8ZC2 - chains B and N of the 18 polymer chains in the assembly; structure by electron microscopy, 7.82 A resolution (low resolution: residue-level contacts below are approximate; hydrogen-bond / salt-bridge calls are withheld).

[Chain B]
Protein: Spike glycoprotein
From: Severe acute respiratory syndrome coronavirus 2
UniProt: P0DTC2 (SPIKE_SARS2); aligned to UniProt positions 14-1204 over residues 17-1211 (the alignment contains insertions or deletions, so no single offset holds)
Amino-acid sequence (1240 residues; each row starts with the number of its first residue; note: 4 numbers in that range are skipped by the numbering (no residue carries them; nothing is unmodelled there)):
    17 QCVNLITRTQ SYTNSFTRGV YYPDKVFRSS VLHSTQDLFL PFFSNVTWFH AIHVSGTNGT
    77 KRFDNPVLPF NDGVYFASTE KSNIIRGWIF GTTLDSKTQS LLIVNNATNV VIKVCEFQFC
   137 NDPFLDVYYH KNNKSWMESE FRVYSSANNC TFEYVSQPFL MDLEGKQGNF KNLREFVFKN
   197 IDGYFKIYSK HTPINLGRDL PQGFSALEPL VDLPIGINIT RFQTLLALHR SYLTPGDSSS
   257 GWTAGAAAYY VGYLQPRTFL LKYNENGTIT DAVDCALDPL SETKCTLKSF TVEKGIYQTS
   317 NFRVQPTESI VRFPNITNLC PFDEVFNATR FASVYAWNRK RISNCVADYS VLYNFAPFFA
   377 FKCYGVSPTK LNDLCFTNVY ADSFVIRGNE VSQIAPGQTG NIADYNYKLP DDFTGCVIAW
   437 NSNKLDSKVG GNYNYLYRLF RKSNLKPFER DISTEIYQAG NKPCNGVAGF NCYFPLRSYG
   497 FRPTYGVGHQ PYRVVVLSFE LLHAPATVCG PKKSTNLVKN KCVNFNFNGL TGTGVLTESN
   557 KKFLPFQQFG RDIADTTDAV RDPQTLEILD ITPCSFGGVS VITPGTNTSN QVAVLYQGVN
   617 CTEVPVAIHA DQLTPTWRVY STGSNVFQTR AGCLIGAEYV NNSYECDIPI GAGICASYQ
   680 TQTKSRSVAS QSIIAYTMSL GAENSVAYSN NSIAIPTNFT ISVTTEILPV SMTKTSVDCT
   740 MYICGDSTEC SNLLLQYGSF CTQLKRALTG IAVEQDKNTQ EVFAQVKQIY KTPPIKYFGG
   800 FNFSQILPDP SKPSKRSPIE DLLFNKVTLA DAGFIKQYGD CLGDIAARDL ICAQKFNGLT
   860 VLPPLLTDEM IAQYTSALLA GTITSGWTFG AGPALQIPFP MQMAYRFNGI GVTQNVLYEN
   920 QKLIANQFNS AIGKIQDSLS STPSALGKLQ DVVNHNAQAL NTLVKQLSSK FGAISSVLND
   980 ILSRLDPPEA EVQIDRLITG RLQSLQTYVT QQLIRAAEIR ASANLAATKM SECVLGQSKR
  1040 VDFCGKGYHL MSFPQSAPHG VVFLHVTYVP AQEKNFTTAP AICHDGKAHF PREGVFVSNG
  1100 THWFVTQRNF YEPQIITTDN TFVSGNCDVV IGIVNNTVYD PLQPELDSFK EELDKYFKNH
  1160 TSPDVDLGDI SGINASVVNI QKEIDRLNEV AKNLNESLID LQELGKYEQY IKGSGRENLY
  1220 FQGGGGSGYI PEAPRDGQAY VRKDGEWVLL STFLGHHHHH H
Not modelled in the structure: 17-26, 69-81, 97-98, 143-154, 161-167, 177-186, 211-215, 248-262, 621-640, 680-690, 828-855, 923, 1148-1260
Sequence notes: variant Ile22 (Thr19 in P0DTC2), Ser27 (Ala in P0DTC2), Asp142 (Gly in P0DTC2), Gly213 (Val in P0DTC2), Asp339 (Gly in P0DTC2), Phe371 (Ser in P0DTC2), Pro373 (Ser in P0DTC2), Phe375 (Ser in P0DTC2), Ala376 (Thr in P0DTC2), Asn405 (Asp in P0DTC2), Ser408 (Arg in P0DTC2), Asn417 (Lys in P0DTC2), Lys440 (Asn in P0DTC2), Asn477 (Ser in P0DTC2), Lys478 (Thr in P0DTC2), Ala484 (Glu in P0DTC2), Arg493 (Gln in P0DTC2), Arg498 (Gln in P0DTC2), Tyr501 (Asn in P0DTC2), His505 (Tyr in P0DTC2), Gly614 (Asp in P0DTC2), Tyr655 (His in P0DTC2), Lys683 (Asn679 in P0DTC2), Lys764 (Asn in P0DTC2), Tyr796 (Asp in P0DTC2), His954 (Gln in P0DTC2), Lys969 (Asn in P0DTC2); engineered mutation Pro817 (Phe in P0DTC2), Pro892 (Ala in P0DTC2), Pro899 (Ala in P0DTC2), Pro942 (Ala in P0DTC2), Pro986 (Lys in P0DTC2), Pro987 (Val in P0DTC2); expression tag (1212-1260)
Disulfides: Cys291-Cys301, Cys336-Cys361, Cys379-Cys432, Cys391-Cys525, Cys480-Cys488, Cys538-Cys590, Cys617-Cys649, Cys662-Cys671, Cys738-Cys760, Cys743-Cys749, Cys1032-Cys1043, Cys1082-Cys1126
Covalent attachments: N-acetylglucosamine (NAG) linked to Asn61, Asn122, Asn234, Asn282, Asn331, Asn343, Asn616, Asn709, Asn717, Asn801, Asn1074, Asn1098
Swiss-Prot annotation at these positions:
  - glycosylation (N-linked (GlcNAc...) asparagine): Asn20 (complex), Asn125 (hybrid), Asn334 (complex), Asn606 (hybrid)

[Chain N]
Protein: Light chain of D1F6 Fab
From: Homo sapiens
Notes: antibody fragment or engineered binder
Amino-acid sequence (223 residues; each row starts with the number of its first residue):
     1 QPVLTQPPSA SGPPGQSVSI SCSGSRSNIG TNFVYWYQQL PGAAPKLLIY KNDQRPSGVP
    61 ERFFGSKSGT SASLAISGLR SEDEVDYYCA AWDDSLSGHV FGAGTKVTVL GTKLTVLGQP
   121 KAAPSVTLFP PSSEELQANK ATLVCLISDF YPGAVTVAWK ADSSPVKAGV ETTTPSKQSN
   181 NKYAASSYLS LTPEQWKSHR SYSCQVTHEG STVEKTVAPT ECS
Not modelled in the structure: 1, 111-117, 222-223
Disulfides: Cys22-Cys89, Cys145-Cys204

[How chain B and chain N interact]
Pairs across the interface - 5 pairs, chain B then chain N:
  Phe375(B) - Phe64(N)
  Phe375(B) - Ser66(N)
  Asn405(B) - Glu61(N)
  Asn405(B) - Phe64(N)
  Ser408(B) - Arg55(N)
Other interface residues (no listed pair), chain B (6 interface residues in all): Gly404, Gly502, His505
Other interface residues (no listed pair), chain N (9 interface residues in all): Ser17, Asp53, Arg62, Phe63, Ser77

[Summary]
6 residues of chain B face 9 of chain N across their interface. N-acetylglucosamine is covalently linked to
Asn61(B), Asn122(B), Asn234(B), Asn282(B), Asn331(B) and Asn343(B) and 6 more.
Chain B is Spike glycoprotein (Severe acute respiratory syndrome coronavirus 2) and chain N is Light chain of
D1F6 Fab (Homo sapiens); the structure, SARS-CoV-2 Omicron BA.2 spike trimer (6P) in complex with D1F6 Fab,
head-to-head aggregate, was determined by electron microscopy together with 8ZBY, 8ZBZ, 8ZC0, 8ZC1, 8ZC3,
8ZC4, 8ZC5 and 8ZC6 from the same study.
